7WK6 - chains E and A; structure by electron microscopy, 3.67 A resolution.

== Chain E ==
Protein: Spike glycoprotein
Source organism: Severe acute respiratory syndrome coronavirus 2
Reference sequence: P0DTC2 (SPIKE_SARS2); aligned to UniProt positions 1-1205 over residues 4-1208 (the alignment contains insertions or deletions, so no single offset holds)
Sequence (1258 residues; row label = number of the first residue in the row):
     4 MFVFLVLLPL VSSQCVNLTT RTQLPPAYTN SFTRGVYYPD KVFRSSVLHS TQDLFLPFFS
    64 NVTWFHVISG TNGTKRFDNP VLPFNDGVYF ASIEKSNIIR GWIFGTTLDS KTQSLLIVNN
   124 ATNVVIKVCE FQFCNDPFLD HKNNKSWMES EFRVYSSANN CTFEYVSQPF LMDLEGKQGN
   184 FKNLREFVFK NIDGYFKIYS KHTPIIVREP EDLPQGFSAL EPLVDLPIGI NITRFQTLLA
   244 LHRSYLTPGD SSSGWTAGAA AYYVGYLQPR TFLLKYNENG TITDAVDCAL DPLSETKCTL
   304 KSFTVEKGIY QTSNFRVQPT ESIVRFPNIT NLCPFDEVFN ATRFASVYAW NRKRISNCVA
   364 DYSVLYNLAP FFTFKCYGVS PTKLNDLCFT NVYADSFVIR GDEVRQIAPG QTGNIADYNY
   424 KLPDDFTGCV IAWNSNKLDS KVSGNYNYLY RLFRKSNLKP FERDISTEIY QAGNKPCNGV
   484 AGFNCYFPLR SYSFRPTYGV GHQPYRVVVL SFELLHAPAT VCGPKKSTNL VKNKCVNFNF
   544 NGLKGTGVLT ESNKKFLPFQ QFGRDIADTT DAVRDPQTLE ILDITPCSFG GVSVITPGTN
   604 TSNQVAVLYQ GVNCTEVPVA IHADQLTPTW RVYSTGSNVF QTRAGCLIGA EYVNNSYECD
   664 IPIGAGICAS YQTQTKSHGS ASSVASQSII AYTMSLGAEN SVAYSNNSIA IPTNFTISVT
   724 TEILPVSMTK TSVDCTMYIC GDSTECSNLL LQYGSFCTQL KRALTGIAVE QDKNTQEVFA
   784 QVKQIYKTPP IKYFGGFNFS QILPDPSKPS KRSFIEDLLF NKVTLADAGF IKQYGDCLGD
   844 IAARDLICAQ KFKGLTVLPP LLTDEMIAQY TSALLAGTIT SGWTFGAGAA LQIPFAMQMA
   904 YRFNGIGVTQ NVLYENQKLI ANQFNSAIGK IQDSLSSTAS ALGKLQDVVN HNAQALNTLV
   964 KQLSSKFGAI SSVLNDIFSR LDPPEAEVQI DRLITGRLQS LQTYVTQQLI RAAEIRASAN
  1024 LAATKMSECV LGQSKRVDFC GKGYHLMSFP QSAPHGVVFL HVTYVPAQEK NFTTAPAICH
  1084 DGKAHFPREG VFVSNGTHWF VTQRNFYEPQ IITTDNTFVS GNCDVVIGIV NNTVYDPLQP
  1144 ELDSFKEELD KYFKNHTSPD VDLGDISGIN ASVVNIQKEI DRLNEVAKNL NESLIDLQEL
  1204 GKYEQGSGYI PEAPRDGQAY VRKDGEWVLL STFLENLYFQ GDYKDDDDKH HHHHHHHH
Not modelled in the structure: 4-332, 527-1261
Construct notes: variant V70 (Ala67 in P0DTC2), I96 (Thr95 in P0DTC2), D143 (Gly142 in P0DTC2), I209 (Leu212 in P0DTC2), D339 (Gly in P0DTC2), L371 (Ser in P0DTC2), P373 (Ser in P0DTC2), F375 (Ser in P0DTC2), N417 (Lys in P0DTC2), K440 (Asn in P0DTC2), S446 (Gly in P0DTC2), N477 (Ser in P0DTC2), K478 (Thr in P0DTC2), A484 (Glu in P0DTC2), R493 (Gln in P0DTC2), S496 (Gly in P0DTC2), R498 (Gln in P0DTC2), Y501 (Asn in P0DTC2), H505 (Tyr in P0DTC2), K547 (Thr in P0DTC2), G614 (Asp in P0DTC2), Y655 (His in P0DTC2), K679 (Asn in P0DTC2), H681 (Pro in P0DTC2), K764 (Asn in P0DTC2), Y796 (Asp in P0DTC2), K856 (Asn in P0DTC2), H954 (Gln in P0DTC2), K969 (Asn in P0DTC2), F981 (Leu in P0DTC2); insertion (212-214); engineered mutation G682 (Arg in P0DTC2), S683 (Arg in P0DTC2), S685 (Arg in P0DTC2), P986 (Lys in P0DTC2), P987 (Val in P0DTC2); expression tag (1209-1261)
Cystine bridges: C336-C361, C379-C432, C391-C525, C480-C488
Curated features (UniProtKB/Swiss-Prot):
  - glycosylation (N-linked (GlcNAc...) asparagine): N20 (complex), N64 (hybrid), N334 (complex), N606 (hybrid)

== Chain A ==
Protein: Angiotensin-converting enzyme 2
Source organism: Homo sapiens
Notes: EC 3.4.17.23, 3.4.17.-
Reference sequence: Q9BYF1 (ACE2_HUMAN); numbering as in UniProt (aligned over 17-615)
Sequence (625 residues; row label = number of the first residue in the row; numbering starts at 0):
     0 MHSSALLCCL VLLTGVRAQS TIEEQAKTFL DKFNHEAEDL FYQSSLASWN YNTNITEENV
    60 QNMNNAGDKW SAFLKEQSTL AQMYPLQEIQ NLTVKLQLQA LQQNGSSVLS EDKSKRLNTI
   120 LNTMSTIYST GKVCNPDNPQ ECLLLEPGLN EIMANSLDYN ERLWAWESWR SEVGKQLRPL
   180 YEEYVVLKNE MARANHYEDY GDYWRGDYEV NGVDGYDYSR GQLIEDVEHT FEEIKPLYEH
   240 LHAYVRAKLM NAYPSYISPI GCLPAHLLGD MWGRFWTNLY SLTVPFGQKP NIDVTDAMVD
   300 QAWDAQRIFK EAEKFFVSVG LPNMTQGFWE NSMLTDPGNV QKAVCHPTAW DLGKGDFRIL
   360 MCTKVTMDDF LTAHHEMGHI QYDMAYAAQP FLLRNGANEG FHEAVGEIMS LSAATPKHLK
   420 SIGLLSPDFQ EDNETEINFL LKQALTIVGT LPFTYMLEKW RWMVFKGEIP KDQWMKKWWE
   480 MKREIVGVVE PVPHDETYCD PASLFHVSND YSFIRYYTRT LYQFQFQEAL CQAAKHEGPL
   540 HKCDISNSTE AGQKLFNMLR LGKSEPWTLA LENVVGAKNM NVRPLLNYFE PLFTWLKDQN
   600 KNSFVGWSTD WSPYADHHHH HHHHH
Not modelled in the structure: 0-18, 616-624
Construct notes: initiating methionine (0); expression tag (1-16, 616-624)
Cystine bridges: C133-C141, C344-C361, C530-C542
Curated features (UniProtKB/Swiss-Prot):
  - region (Interaction with SARS-CoV spike glycoprotein): D30 to Y41, M82 to P84, K353 to R357
  - active site: E375 (Proton acceptor), H505 (Proton donor)
  - binding site (chloride): R169, W477, K481
  - binding site (substrate): R273, H345, P346, Y515
  - binding site (Zn(2+)): H374, H378, E402
  - glycosylation (N-linked (GlcNAc...) asparagine): N53, N90, N103, N322, N432, N546
  - mutagenesis: S19 (S19P: Increases slightly the interaction with RBD domain of SARS-CoV-2 spike protein), Q24 to K26 (Slightly inhibits interaction with SARS-CoV spike glycoprotein), Q24 (Q24T: Increases slightly the interaction with RBD domain of SARS-CoV-2 spike protein), A25 (A25V: Increases slightly the interaction with RBD domain of SARS-CoV-2 spike protein), T27 (T27Y: Increases slightly the interaction with RBD domain of SARS-CoV-2 spike protein. In sACE2.v2.2; increases interaction with RBD domain of SARS-CoV-2 spike protein ...), L29 (L29F: Increases slightly the interaction with RBD domain of SARS-CoV-2 spike protein), K31 (K31D: Abolishes interaction with SARS-CoV spike glycoprotein; K31Y: Increases slightly the interaction with RBD domain of SARS-CoV-2 spike protein), N33 (N33D: Increases slightly the interaction with RBD domain of SARS-CoV-2 spike protein), H34 (H34A: Increases slightly the interaction with RBD domain of SARS-CoV-2 spike protein), E37 (E37A: No effect on interaction with SARS-CoV spike glycoprotein), D38 (D38A: No effect on interaction with SARS-CoV spike glycoprotein), L39 (L39R: Increases slightly the interaction with RBD domain of SARS-CoV-2 spike protein), 48 further mutagenesis entries in UniProt

== Interface between chain E and chain A ==
Pairs across the interface (35):
  Y449(E) with D38(A), hydrogen bond; Q42(A), hydrogen bond
  Y453(E) with H34(A)
  L455(E) with D30(A)
  F456(E) with T27(A); D30(A); K31(A)
  A475(E) with Q24(A); T27(A)
  N477(E) with S19(A), hydrogen bond
  F486(E) with M82(A), hydrophobic; Y83(A), hydrophobic
  N487(E) with Q24(A), hydrogen bond; Y83(A), hydrogen bond
  Y489(E) with T27(A); F28(A); Y83(A), hydrogen bond
  R493(E) with H34(A); E35(A), salt bridge
  S494(E) with H34(A), hydrogen bond (backbone-side chain)
  S496(E) with D38(A); K353(A), hydrogen bond
  R498(E) with D38(A), salt bridge; Y41(A); Q42(A), hydrogen bond
  T500(E) with Y41(A), hydrogen bond; D355(A), hydrogen bond; R357(A)
  Y501(E) with Y41(A); K353(A); G354(A); D355(A)
  G502(E) with G354(A)
  H505(E) with K353(A), hydrogen bond (side chain-backbone); G354(A)
Other interface residues (no listed pair), chain E (19 interface residues in all): Y473, G476
Other interface residues (no listed pair), chain A (19 interface residues in all): L79, N330
From the paper, about this interface:
  - specific contacts: Y449(E)-D38(A) (hydrogen bond), Y449(E)-Q42(A) (hydrogen bond), Y453(E)-H34(A), L455(E)-D30(A), F456(E)-K31(A), F456(E)-T27(A), A475(E)-T27(A), N477(E)-S19(A) (hydrogen bond), F486(E)-M82(A), F486(E)-Y83(A), N487(E)-Y83(A) (hydrogen bond), N487(E)-Q24(A) (hydrogen bond), Y489(E)-Y83(A) (hydrogen bond), Y489(E)-F28(A), R493(E)-H34(A), R493(E)-E35(A), S494(E)-H34(A) (hydrogen bond), S496(E)-K353(A) (hydrogen bond), R498(E)-Y41(A), R498(E)-D38(A) (salt bridge), R498(E)-Q42(A) (hydrogen bond), T500(E)-D355(A) (hydrogen bond), T500(E)-Y41(A), T500(E)-R357(A), Y501(E)-Y41(A), Y501(E)-K353(A), Y501(E)-D355(A), G502(E)-G354(A), H505(E)-K353(A) (hydrogen bond), H505(E)-G354(A)

== Overview ==
The chain E/chain A interface involves 19 residues from each chain, with 12 hydrogen bonds and 2 salt bridges.
Polar pairs include R493(E)-E35(A), R498(E)-D38(A) and Y449(E)-D38(A). The authors report hydrogen bonds
between Y449(E) and D38(A), Y449(E) and Q42(A) and N477(E) and S19(A) among others; contacts between Y453(E)
and H34(A), L455(E) and D30(A) and F456(E) and K31(A) among others; a salt bridge between R498(E) and D38(A).
Here chain E is Spike glycoprotein (Severe acute respiratory syndrome coronavirus 2) and chain A is
Angiotensin-converting enzyme 2 (Homo sapiens). Entry 7WK6 (Cryo-EM structure of SARS-CoV-2 Omicron spike
protein with human ACE2 (focus refinement on RBD-1/ACE2)) was determined by electron microscopy, deposited
together with 7WK4, 7WK8, 7WK9, 7WKA, 7WVP and 7WVQ.
